Entry 7WJN (electron microscopy, 3.30 A resolution); this record covers chains A and B.

Chain A (and B):
Molecule: Chitin synthase
Organism: Phytophthora sojae strain P6497
Notes: EC 2.4.1.16; chain B of this document is another copy of the same molecule, construct and numbering; everything in this record applies to it too
Reference sequence: G4Z2L3 (G4Z2L3_PHYSP); residue numbers follow UniProt; this construct covers 1-913
Amino-acid sequence (913 residues; numbered 1 to 913; the number before each row is that of its first residue):
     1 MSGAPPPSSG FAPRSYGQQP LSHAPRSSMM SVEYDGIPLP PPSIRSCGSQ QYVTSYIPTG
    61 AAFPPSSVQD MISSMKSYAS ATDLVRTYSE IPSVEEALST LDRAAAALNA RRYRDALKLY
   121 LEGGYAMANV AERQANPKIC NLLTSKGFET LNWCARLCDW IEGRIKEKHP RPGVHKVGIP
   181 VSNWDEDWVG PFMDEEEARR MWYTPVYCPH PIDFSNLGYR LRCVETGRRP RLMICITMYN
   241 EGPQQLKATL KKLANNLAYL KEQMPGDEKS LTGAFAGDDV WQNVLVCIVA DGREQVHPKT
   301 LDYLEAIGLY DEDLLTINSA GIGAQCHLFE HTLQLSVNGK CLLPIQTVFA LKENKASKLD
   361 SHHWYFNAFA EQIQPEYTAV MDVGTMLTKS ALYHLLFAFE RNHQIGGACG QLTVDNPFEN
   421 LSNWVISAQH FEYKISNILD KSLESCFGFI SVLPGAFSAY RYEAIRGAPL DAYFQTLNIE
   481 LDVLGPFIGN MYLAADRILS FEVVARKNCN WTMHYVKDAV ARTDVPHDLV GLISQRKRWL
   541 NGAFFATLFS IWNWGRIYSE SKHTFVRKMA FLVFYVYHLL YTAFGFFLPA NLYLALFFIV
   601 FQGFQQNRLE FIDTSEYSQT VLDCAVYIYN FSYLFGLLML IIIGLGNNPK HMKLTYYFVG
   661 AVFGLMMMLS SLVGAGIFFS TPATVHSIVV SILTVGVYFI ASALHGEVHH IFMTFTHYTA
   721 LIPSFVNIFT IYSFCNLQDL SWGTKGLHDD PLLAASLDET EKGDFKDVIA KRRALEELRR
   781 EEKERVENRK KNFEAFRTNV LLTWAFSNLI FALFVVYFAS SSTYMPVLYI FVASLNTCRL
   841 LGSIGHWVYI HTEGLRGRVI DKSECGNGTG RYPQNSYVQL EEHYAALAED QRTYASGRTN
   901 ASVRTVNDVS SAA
Unresolved in the structure: 1-22, 40-48, 742-761, 860-913
Differences from the reference sequence: engineered mutation A495 (Glu in G4Z2L3)
Ligand contacts: uridine-diphosphate-N-acetylglucosamine (UD1): T237, M238, Y239, E241, D291, K355, A356, K358, S361, D382, V383, D524, S534, Q535, R538, W539
Curated features (UniProtKB/Swiss-Prot):
  - motif: S741 to G743 (Conserved SWG motif)
  - active site: D496
  - binding site (UDP-N-acetyl-alpha-D-glucosamine): T237, E241, D291
  - glycosylation (N-linked (GlcNAc...) asparagine): N420, N510, N867, N900
  - mutagenesis: D291 (D291A: Abolishes the catalytic activity), L359 (L359A: Leads to 70% loss of activity), D382 (D382A: Abolishes the catalytic activity), E432 (E432A: Greatly impairs the catalytic activity), Y433 (Y433A: Greatly impairs the catalytic activity), V452 (V452A: Greatly impairs the catalytic activity), P454 (P454A: Greatly impairs the catalytic activity), D496 (D496A: Abolishes the catalytic activity; D496N: Strongly reduces the catalytic activity), R536 (R536A: Greatly impairs the catalytic activity), W539 (W539A: Greatly impairs the catalytic activity), W742 (W742A: Abolishes the catalytic activity)
From the paper describing this entry:
  - binding site for uridine-diphosphate-N-acetylglucosamine: T237 to E241, R538
  - conformationally variable residues (order/disorder transition, side-chain flip): H23 to L39, P40, R538
  - catalytic residues: D496 (proposed by the authors, not directly observed)
  - mutagenesis - P454A, D496A, W742A: abolished catalytic activity
  - mutagenesis - S357H, L359A, T385H, L412H, E432A, Y433A, V452A, D496N, R536A, W539A: decreased catalytic activity

Chain A / chain B interface:
Pairs across the interface - 164 pairs, chain A then chain B:
  R26(A) with R231(B)
  M29(A) with E371(B); Q372(B); Q374(B)
  M30(A) with R229(B); I373(B)
  E33(A) with R220(B), salt bridge; V224(B); Q372(B)
  I37(A) with R220(B)
  S49(A) with N152(B); R156(B); G173(B), hydrogen bond (side chain-backbone)
  Q50(A) with G173(B); V174(B)
  Q51(A) with G173(B); V174(B), hydrogen bond (backbone-backbone); N216(B); L217(B); G218(B)
  Y52(A) with V174(B); K176(B), hydrogen bond; G218(B); R220(B); E225(B), hydrogen bond
  V53(A) with V174(B), hydrogen bond (backbone-backbone); H175(B); K176(B), hydrogen bond (backbone-backbone)
  T54(A) with K176(B); W202(B); E225(B)
  S55(A) with H175(B), hydrogen bond; K176(B), hydrogen bond (backbone-backbone); V177(B); G178(B), hydrogen bond (backbone-backbone); W202(B)
  Y56(A) with G178(B); P180(B); R200(B)
  I57(A) with N141(B); L142(B), hydrophobic; S145(B); V177(B), hydrophobic; G178(B), hydrogen bond (backbone-backbone); P180(B)
  P58(A) with N141(B), hydrogen bond (backbone-side chain)
  T59(A) with K138(B)
  G60(A) with P137(B)
  A62(A) with P137(B), hydrophobic; N141(B)
  F63(A) with N141(B)
  M71(A) with F148(B), hydrophobic
  I72(A) with F148(B), hydrophobic
  S77(A) with A155(B)
  Y78(A) with Y125(B); L151(B); N152(B), hydrogen bond
  S80(A) with C158(B)
  A81(A) with L121(B), hydrophobic
  T82(A) with Y125(B)
  L84(A) with L117(B), hydrophobic; C158(B), hydrophobic
  V85(A) with K118(B); L121(B), hydrophobic
  Y88(A) with R114(B); D115(B), hydrogen bond; K762(B)
  I91(A) with K762(B), hydrogen bond (backbone-side chain)
  P92(A) with K762(B)
  S93(A) with K762(B); G763(B), hydrogen bond (side chain-backbone)
  V94(A) with G763(B)
  E95(A) with V768(B); K771(B)
  R103(A) with R103(B)
  R114(A) with Y88(B)
  D115(A) with Y88(B)
  L121(A) with A81(B), hydrophobic; V85(B), hydrophobic
  Y125(A) with Y78(B)
  Q134(A) with D764(B); F765(B)
  P137(A) with G60(B)
  I139(A) with F765(B), hydrophobic
  N141(A) with I57(B); P58(B), hydrogen bond (side chain-backbone); T59(B); G60(B); A62(B); F63(B)
  S145(A) with I57(B)
  F148(A) with M71(B), hydrophobic; I72(B), hydrophobic
  L151(A) with Y78(B)
  N152(A) with S49(B), hydrogen bond (backbone-backbone); Y78(B)
  W153(A) with S49(B)
  A155(A) with S77(B)
  R156(A) with S49(B)
  C158(A) with L84(B), hydrophobic
  E162(A) with L84(B)
  G173(A) with S49(B); Q50(B); Q51(B)
  V174(A) with Q51(B), hydrogen bond (backbone-backbone); Y52(B); V53(B), hydrogen bond (backbone-backbone)
  H175(A) with V53(B); S55(B), hydrogen bond
  K176(A) with Y52(B); V53(B); T54(B); S55(B)
  V177(A) with S55(B)
  G178(A) with S55(B); Y56(B); I57(B)
  P180(A) with Y56(B)
  R200(A) with Y56(B)
  S215(A) with E33(B)
  G218(A) with Y52(B)
  R220(A) with E33(B), salt bridge; I37(B)
  V224(A) with E33(B)
  E225(A) with Y52(B), hydrogen bond
  R229(A) with R26(B)
  R231(A) with R26(B)
  P298(A) with R780(B)
  E312(A) with R773(B), salt bridge
  D313(A) with F765(B)
  I317(A) with F765(B), hydrophobic
  E371(A) with M29(B)
  Q372(A) with E33(B)
  I373(A) with M30(B)
  F631(A) with Y817(B), hydrophobic
  F635(A) with L813(B), hydrophobic
  M639(A) with F806(B), hydrophobic
  I642(A) with L645(B); L802(B), hydrophobic
  L645(A) with I642(B)
  G646(A) with R797(B)
  N647(A) with E794(B); T798(B), hydrogen bond
  N648(A) with E794(B)
  H651(A) with K791(B); E794(B), salt bridge
  K762(A) with Y88(B); I91(B), hydrogen bond (side chain-backbone); S93(B)
  G763(A) with S93(B), hydrogen bond (backbone-side chain)
  F765(A) with D313(B); T316(B); I317(B), hydrophobic
  V768(A) with E95(B)
  I769(A) with E312(B)
  R773(A) with E312(B), salt bridge
  K791(A) with H651(B)
  E794(A) with N647(B); N648(B), hydrogen bond (side chain-backbone); H651(B), salt bridge
  R797(A) with G646(B)
  T798(A) with N647(B), hydrogen bond
  L802(A) with I642(B), hydrophobic
  Y817(A) with Y627(B)
Also at the interface, not in a pair above, chain A (124 interface residues in all): G36, V68, M75, S89, E96, L98, L117, K118, K138, L142, W202, N216, L217, E294, T316, Q374, Y627, L638, I641, M652, D764, K771, R779, R780, A795, L801, F806, L809, L813
Also at the interface, not in a pair above, chain B (125 interface residues in all): V68, S80, T82, P92, V94, E96, Q134, I139, C140, W153, I161, E162, I179, S215, E294, P298, F631, F635, L638, M639, I641, I643, I769, R772, R779, A795, N799, L801, L809

In short:
The interface between chain A and chain B involves 124 residues on one side and 125 on the other; the contacts
include 26 hydrogen bonds and 6 salt bridges. Polar contacts include E33(A)-R220(B), E312(A)-R773(B) and
H651(A)-E794(B). From the paper: the catalytic residue D496(A); S357H, L359A and T385H of chain A, among
others, reduce catalytic activity; 13 substitutions were tested in all.
Both chains are Chitin synthase (Phytophthora sojae strain P6497). Entry 7WJN (CryoEM structure of chitin
synthase 1 mutant E495A from Phytophthora sojae complexed with UDP-GlcNAc) was determined by electron
microscopy (same publication as 7WJM, 7WJO, 7X05 and 7X06).
